4IV3 - chains A and C of the 4 polymer chains in the assembly; structure by X-ray diffraction, 2.90 A resolution.

# Chain A
Protein: Capsid protein VP1
Source organism: Foot-and-mouth disease virus - type A
Reference sequence: Q6PN23 (Q6PN23_9PICO); residues 1-211 here correspond to UniProt positions 726-936 (UniProt number = residue number + 725)
Amino-acid sequence (211 residues; numbered 1 to 211; the number before each row is that of its first residue):
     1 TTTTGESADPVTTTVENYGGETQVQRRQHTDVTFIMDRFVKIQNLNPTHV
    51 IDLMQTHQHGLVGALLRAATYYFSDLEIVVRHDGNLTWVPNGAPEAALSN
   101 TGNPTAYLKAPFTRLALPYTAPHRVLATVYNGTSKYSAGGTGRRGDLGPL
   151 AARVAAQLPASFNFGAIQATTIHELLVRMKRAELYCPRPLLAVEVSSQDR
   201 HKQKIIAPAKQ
Disordered / not traced: 1-11, 135-155, 211
From the paper describing this entry:
  - conformationally variable residues (order/disorder transition): Thr1 to Thr12

# Chain C
Protein: Capsid protein VP3
Source organism: Foot-and-mouth disease virus - type A
Reference sequence: Q6PN23 (Q6PN23_9PICO); residues 1-221 here correspond to UniProt positions 505-725 (UniProt number = residue number + 504)
Amino-acid sequence (221 residues; row label = number of the first residue in the row):
     1 GIVPVACSDGYGGLVTTDPKTADPVYGMVYNPPRTNYPGRFTNLLDVAEA
    51 CPTFLCFDEGKPYVVTRTDEQRLLAKFDVSLAAKHMSNTYLSGIAQYYAQ
   101 YSGTINLHFMFTGSTDSKARYMVAYVPPGVETPPDTPEKAAHCIHAEWDT
   151 GLNSKFTFSIPYVSAADYAYTASDVAETTNVQGWVCIYQITHGKAEQDTL
   201 VVSVSAGKDFELRLPIDPRSQ
From the paper describing this entry:
  - conformationally variable residues (loop rearrangement): Thr171 to Val181

# How chain A and chain C interact
Contacting residue pairs (43):
  Pro90(A) - Ile216(C)  hydrophobic
  Asn91(A) - Ala99(C)
  Asn91(A) - Gln100(C)  hydrogen bond (backbone-side chain)
  Asn91(A) - Tyr170(C)  hydrogen bond
  Gly92(A) - Tyr170(C)
  Pro94(A) - Ile216(C)
  Ala97(A) - Asp217(C)
  Ala97(A) - Pro218(C)  hydrophobic
  Asn100(A) - Asp217(C)  hydrogen bond (side chain-backbone)
  Asn100(A) - Pro218(C)
  Asn100(A) - Arg219(C)  hydrogen bond (side chain-backbone)
  Asn100(A) - Gln221(C)
  Thr101(A) - Thr16(C)  hydrogen bond (backbone-side chain)
  Gly102(A) - Asp217(C)  hydrogen bond (backbone-side chain)
  Asn103(A) - Thr16(C)  hydrogen bond (backbone-side chain)
  Asn103(A) - Ile216(C)
  Asn103(A) - Asp217(C)  hydrogen bond (side chain-backbone)
  Pro104(A) - Thr16(C)
  Pro104(A) - Thr17(C)
  Thr105(A) - Leu14(C)
  Thr105(A) - Val15(C)
  Thr105(A) - Thr16(C)  hydrogen bond (backbone-backbone)
  Ala106(A) - Leu14(C)
  Tyr107(A) - Leu14(C)  hydrogen bond (backbone-backbone)
  Lys109(A) - Tyr11(C)  hydrogen bond (side chain-backbone)
  Lys109(A) - Gly12(C)
  Lys109(A) - Gly13(C)
  Pro111(A) - Asp9(C)
  Phe112(A) - Asp9(C)
  Phe112(A) - Gly10(C)
  Thr113(A) - Gly10(C)
  Arg114(A) - Gly10(C)  hydrogen bond (backbone-backbone)
  Arg114(A) - Tyr11(C)
  Thr120(A) - Gln100(C)  hydrogen bond (backbone-side chain)
  Thr120(A) - Arg213(C)
  Thr120(A) - Leu214(C)
  Ala121(A) - Arg213(C)  hydrogen bond (backbone-side chain)
  Pro122(A) - Gln100(C)
  Pro122(A) - Ala166(C)
  Pro122(A) - Asp167(C)  hydrogen bond (backbone-backbone)
  Pro122(A) - Tyr168(C)
  His123(A) - Ala166(C)
  Ser161(A) - Tyr170(C)
Interface residues without a listed pair, chain A (26 interface residues in all): Ala93, Ala96, Leu115
Interface residues without a listed pair, chain C (24 interface residues in all): Ala172, Pro215

# Summary
Chain A and chain C form an interface of 26 and 24 residues respectively; the contacts include 15 hydrogen
bonds. Among the polar pairs are Asn91(A)-Gln100(C), Asn91(A)-Tyr170(C) and Asn100(A)-Asp217(C). From the
paper: conformational variability at Thr1(A) and Thr171(C).
Here chain A is Capsid protein VP1 and chain C is Capsid protein VP3, both from Foot-and-mouth disease virus -
type A. Entry 4IV3 (Crystal structure of recombinant foot-and-mouth-disease virus A22-H2093C empty capsid) was
determined by X-ray diffraction (same publication as 4IV1).
